Entry 7X2T (electron microscopy, 3.69 A resolution); this record covers chains C and D of the 6 polymer chains in the assembly.

[Chain C]
Molecule: VP3
Source organism: Coxsackievirus B1
Notes: EC 3.4.22.29, 3.6.1.15, 3.4.22.28, 2.7.7.48
Reference sequence: L7UV52 (L7UV52_9ENTO); residues 1-238 here correspond to UniProt positions 333-570 (UniProt number = residue number + 332)
Chain sequence (238 residues; each row starts with the number of its first residue):
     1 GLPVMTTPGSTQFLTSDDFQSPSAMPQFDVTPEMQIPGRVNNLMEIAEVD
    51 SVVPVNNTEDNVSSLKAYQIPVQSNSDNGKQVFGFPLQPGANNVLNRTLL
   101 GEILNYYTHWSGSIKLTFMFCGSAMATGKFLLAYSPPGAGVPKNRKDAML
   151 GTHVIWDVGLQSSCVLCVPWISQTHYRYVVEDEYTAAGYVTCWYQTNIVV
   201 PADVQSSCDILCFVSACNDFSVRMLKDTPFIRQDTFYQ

[Chain D]
Molecule: Capsid protein VP4
Source organism: Coxsackievirus B1
Reference sequence: A0A2S1FMR1 (A0A2S1FMR1_9ENTO); residue numbers follow UniProt; this construct covers 1-69
Chain sequence (69 residues; each row starts with the number of its first residue):
     1 MGAQVSTQKTGAHETGLNASGNSVIHYTNINYYKDAASNSANRQDFTQDP
    51 GKFTEPVKDIMVKTMPALN
Not modelled in the structure: 13-24
Differences from the reference sequence: conflict V24 (Ile in A0A2S1FMR1)

[How chain C and chain D interact]
Residue-residue contacts - 21 pairs, chain C then chain D:
  D18(C) - A41(D)
  D18(C) - R43(D)  salt bridge
  F19(C) - N39(D)
  Q20(C) - I30(D)  hydrogen bond (side chain-backbone)
  Q20(C) - Y32(D)
  Q20(C) - Y33(D)
  Q20(C) - S38(D)
  S21(C) - S38(D)
  S23(C) - D35(D)  hydrogen bond
  M25(C) - D35(D)
  P26(C) - D35(D)
  Q27(C) - D35(D)  hydrogen bond (backbone-side chain)
  G38(C) - F53(D)
  N41(C) - T47(D)
  N42(C) - Q48(D)
  E45(C) - D49(D)  hydrogen bond (side chain-backbone)
  E45(C) - F53(D)
  E48(C) - T54(D)
  V49(C) - F53(D)
  Q161(C) - P66(D)
  Q161(C) - L68(D)  hydrogen bond (side chain-backbone)
Other interface residues (no listed pair), chain C (17 interface residues in all): P22, R39
Other interface residues (no listed pair), chain D (21 interface residues in all): N31, K34, S40, P50, K52, A67

[Overview]
The interface between chain C and chain D involves 17 residues on one side and 21 on the other; the contacts
include 5 hydrogen bonds and 1 salt bridge. Among the polar pairs are D18(C)-R43(D), Q20(C)-I30(D) and
S23(C)-D35(D).
Here chain C is VP3 and chain D is Capsid protein VP4, both from Coxsackievirus B1. Entry 7X2T (Cryo-EM
structure of Coxsackievirus B1 mature virion in complex with nAb 8A10 (CVB1-M:8A10)) was determined by
electron microscopy (same publication as 7X2G, 7X2I, 7X2O, 7X2W, 7X35, 7X37 and 7 further entries).
